1DNU - chains A and C of the 4 polymer chains in the assembly; structure by X-ray diffraction, 1.85 A resolution.

[Chain A]
Molecule: Myeloperoxidase
Source organism: Homo sapiens
Notes: EC 1.11.1.7; fragment: myeloperoxidase light chain containing residues 1 to 104
UniProtKB: P05164 (PERM_HUMAN); residues 1-104 here correspond to UniProt positions 167-270 (UniProt number = residue number + 166)
Sequence (104 residues; row label = number of the first residue in the row):
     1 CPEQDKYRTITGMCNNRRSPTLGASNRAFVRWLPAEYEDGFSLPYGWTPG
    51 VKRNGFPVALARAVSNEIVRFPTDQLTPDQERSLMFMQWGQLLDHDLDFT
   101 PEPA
Disulfide bonds: Cys1-Cys14
Swiss-Prot annotation at these positions:
  - active site: His95 (Proton acceptor)
  - binding site (heme b): Asp94
  - binding site (Ca(2+)): Asp96

[Chain C]
Molecule: Myeloperoxidase
Source organism: Homo sapiens
Notes: EC 1.11.1.7; fragment: myeloperoxidase heavy chain containing residues 113 to 578
UniProtKB: P05164 (PERM_HUMAN); residues 113-578 here correspond to UniProt positions 279-744 (UniProt number = residue number + 166)
Sequence (466 residues; row label = number of the first residue in the row):
   113 VNCETSCVQQPPCFPLKIPPNDPRIKNQADCIPFFRSCPACPGSNITIRN
   163 QINALTSFVDASMVYGSEEPLARNLRNMSNQLGLLAVNQRFQDNGRALLP
   213 FDNLHDDPCLLTNRSARIPCFLAGDTRSSEMPELTSMHTLLLREHNRLAT
   263 ELKSLNPRWDGERLYQEARKIVGAMVQIITYRDYLPLVLGPTAMRKYLPT
   313 YRSYNDSVDPRIANVFTNAFRYGHTLIQPFMFRLDNRYQPMEPNPRVPLS
   363 RVFFASWRVVLEGGIDPILRGLMATPAKLNRQNQIAVDEIRERLFEQVMR
   413 IGLDLPALNMQRSRDHGLPGYNAWRRFCGLPQPETVGQLGTVLRNLKLAR
   463 KLMEQYGTPNNIDIWMGGVSEPLKRKGRVGPLLACIIGTQFRKLRDGDRF
   513 WWENEGVFSMQQRQALAQISLPRIICDNTGITTVSKNNIFMSNSYPRDFV
   563 NCSTLPALNLASWREA
Disulfide bonds: Cys115-Cys125, Cys119-Cys143, Cys221-Cys232, Cys440-Cys497, Cys538-Cys564
Covalently attached groups: N-acetylglucosamine (NAG) linked to Asn189, Asn225; heme (HEM) linked to Glu242, Met243; glycan linked to Asn317
Modified positions: Cys150 (s-hydroxycysteine; CSO)
Differences from the reference sequence: modified residue (150)
Swiss-Prot annotation at these positions:
  - binding site (Ca(2+)): Thr168, Phe170, Asp172, Ser174
  - binding site (heme b): Glu242, Met243, His336
  - site: Arg239 (Transition state stabilizer)
  - modified residue: Cys150 (Cysteine sulfenic acid (-SOH))
  - glycosylation (N-linked (GlcNAc...) asparagine): Asn157, Asn189, Asn225, Asn317, Asn563

[How chain A and chain C interact]
Contacting residue pairs (310; chain A residue first):
  Asp5(A) with Arg511(C), salt bridge; Phe512(C)
  Lys6(A) with Arg275(C); Lys282(C); Phe512(C)
  Tyr7(A) with Arg275(C); Gln278(C); Glu279(C), hydrogen bond; Phe512(C)
  Arg8(A) with Phe170(C); Val171(C); Asp172(C); Arg281(C), hydrogen bond (backbone-side chain); Gln289(C); Asp510(C), salt bridge; Phe512(C), hydrogen bond (side chain-backbone)
  Thr9(A) with Arg281(C), hydrogen bond (backbone-side chain)
  Ile10(A) with Thr168(C); Gly178(C); Ser179(C); Glu180(C); Glu181(C); Ala184(C), hydrophobic; Tyr277(C); Arg281(C)
  Thr11(A) with Thr168(C); Ser179(C)
  Gly12(A) with Thr168(C); Phe170(C)
  Cys14(A) with Arg511(C), hydrogen bond (backbone-side chain)
  Asn15(A) with Phe170(C); Tyr316(C); Gly509(C); Asp510(C), hydrogen bond; Arg511(C), hydrogen bond (backbone-side chain); Phe512(C)
  Asn16(A) with Tyr316(C); Asp318(C), hydrogen bond (side chain-backbone)
  Arg17(A) with Arg511(C)
  Arg18(A) with Asp318(C), salt bridge; Ser319(C), hydrogen bond
  Leu22(A) with Phe170(C); Asp321(C); Pro322(C); Arg323(C)
  Gly23(A) with Thr168(C); Ser169(C), hydrogen bond (backbone-backbone); Phe170(C); Arg323(C)
  Ala24(A) with Leu167(C)
  Ser25(A) with Asn165(C); Ala166(C); Leu167(C); Thr168(C); Ser179(C), hydrogen bond (side chain-backbone)
  Asn26(A) with Ile164(C); Asn165(C), hydrogen bond (backbone-backbone); Ala166(C); Glu180(C), hydrogen bond
  Arg27(A) with Ile164(C); Asn165(C), hydrogen bond (backbone-backbone)
  Ala28(A) with Ala152(C), hydrophobic; Asn162(C); Gln163(C)
  Phe29(A) with Asn162(C), hydrogen bond (backbone-side chain); Gln163(C), hydrogen bond (backbone-backbone); Ile164(C); Asn165(C); Ile324(C); Asn326(C); Thr329(C)
  Val30(A) with Asp321(C); Arg323(C); Ile324(C), hydrogen bond (backbone-backbone); Ala325(C); Asn326(C), hydrogen bond (backbone-backbone)
  Arg31(A) with Arg161(C), hydrogen bond (side chain-backbone); Asn162(C); Gln163(C), hydrogen bond; Asn326(C); His428(C), hydrogen bond (side chain-backbone); Leu430(C)
  Trp32(A) with Ala325(C); Val327(C), hydrophobic; Trp436(C), hydrophobic; Phe439(C), hydrophobic; Ile498(C); Thr501(C); Gln502(C); Lys505(C)
  Leu33(A) with Pro431(C), hydrophobic; Ala435(C); Trp436(C), hydrophobic
  Pro34(A) with Pro431(C)
  Ala35(A) with Ile160(C), hydrophobic; Gly429(C)
  Glu36(A) with Gly429(C), hydrogen bond (backbone-backbone); Pro431(C)
  Tyr37(A) with Arg148(C); Arg161(C), hydrogen bond (side chain-backbone); Gln163(C), hydrogen bond; Asp427(C), hydrogen bond (side chain-backbone); His428(C); Gly429(C)
  Phe41(A) with Asn157(C); Thr159(C); Ile160(C); Arg161(C), hydrogen bond (backbone-backbone)
  Ser42(A) with Arg148(C), hydrogen bond (backbone-side chain); Arg161(C)
  Pro44(A) with Phe126(C), hydrophobic; Arg148(C); Arg426(C); Asp427(C)
  Tyr45(A) with Phe126(C); Arg426(C)
  Gly46(A) with Phe126(C)
  Trp47(A) with Gln121(C), hydrogen bond (backbone-side chain); Cys125(C); Phe126(C), hydrophobic
  Arg53(A) with Leu430(C), hydrogen bond (side chain-backbone); Pro431(C); Gly432(C); Asn473(C), hydrogen bond (backbone-side chain)
  Asn54(A) with Asn473(C)
  Phe56(A) with Tyr468(C); Gly469(C); Thr470(C); Asn473(C)
  Val58(A) with Arg426(C)
  Ala59(A) with Arg426(C), hydrogen bond (backbone-side chain); Gln467(C); Tyr468(C), hydrophobic
  Leu60(A) with Lys129(C); Ile130(C); Pro131(C)
  Ala61(A) with Ala419(C); Met422(C); Gln423(C); Arg426(C)
  Arg62(A) with Lys129(C); Pro131(C); Asp134(C), salt bridge; Arg136(C); Ile144(C); Arg403(C), hydrogen bond (side chain-backbone); Glu404(C), salt bridge; Asp416(C), salt bridge; Ala419(C)
  Ala63(A) with Pro131(C), hydrophobic; Gln467(C)
  Val64(A) with Met422(C), hydrophobic; Tyr468(C); Met478(C), hydrophobic
  Ser65(A) with Arg403(C), hydrogen bond; Asp416(C), hydrogen bond; Pro418(C); Met422(C)
  Asn66(A) with Pro131(C); Asp134(C), hydrogen bond; Pro135(C); Arg403(C), hydrogen bond
  Glu67(A) with Lys463(C); Gln467(C)
  Ile68(A) with Ile397(C); Leu460(C), hydrophobic; Lys463(C); Leu464(C), hydrophobic; Met478(C), hydrophobic
  Val69(A) with Ala398(C); Arg403(C); Pro418(C), hydrophobic; Met478(C), hydrophobic
  Arg70(A) with Arg403(C)
  Phe71(A) with Lys390(C); Asn395(C); Gln396(C); Ile397(C); Ala398(C); Val399(C)
  Gln75(A) with Gln396(C), hydrogen bond (backbone-side chain)
  Leu76(A) with Gln340(C); Pro341(C); Lys390(C); Gln396(C); Val399(C), hydrophobic
  Thr77(A) with Lys390(C); Leu391(C), hydrogen bond (backbone-backbone); Arg393(C), hydrogen bond; Gln396(C), hydrogen bond
  Pro78(A) with Pro388(C), hydrophobic; Ala389(C)
  Asp79(A) with Pro388(C); Ala389(C), hydrogen bond (backbone-backbone); Leu391(C); Arg490(C), salt bridge; Asn555(C), hydrogen bond (backbone-side chain)
  Gln80(A) with Asn555(C)
  Glu81(A) with Arg490(C), salt bridge; Phe552(C); Met553(C)
  Arg82(A) with Leu299(C), hydrogen bond (side chain-backbone); Pro388(C); Ala389(C), hydrogen bond (backbone-backbone); Lys488(C), hydrogen bond (side chain-backbone); Arg490(C); Phe552(C); Met553(C); Asn555(C), hydrogen bond (backbone-side chain)
  Ser83(A) with Leu384(C); Met385(C); Thr387(C); Ala389(C); Ile551(C), hydrogen bond (side chain-backbone); Phe552(C), hydrogen bond (backbone-backbone); Ser554(C); Asn555(C)
  Leu84(A) with Leu338(C); Gln340(C); Phe344(C), hydrophobic; Leu384(C), hydrogen bond (backbone-backbone); Thr387(C), hydrogen bond (backbone-backbone); Pro388(C); Ala389(C)
  Met85(A) with Met249(C), hydrophobic; Leu384(C), hydrogen bond (backbone-backbone); Phe552(C)
  Phe86(A) with Tyr296(C); Leu299(C); Val300(C), hydrophobic; Tyr334(C); Leu338(C), hydrophobic; Arg490(C); Phe552(C), hydrophobic
  Met87(A) with Leu338(C), hydrophobic; Ile339(C), hydrophobic
  Gln88(A) with Met243(C); Glu245(C); Leu246(C); Met249(C); Leu384(C)
  Trp89(A) with Met249(C), hydrophobic; Val288(C); Ile291(C), hydrophobic; Thr292(C), hydrogen bond; Tyr296(C); Leu533(C), hydrophobic; Phe552(C), hydrophobic
  Gly90(A) with Tyr296(C); Phe332(C)
  Gln91(A) with Glu242(C), hydrogen bond; Met243(C); Leu246(C)
  Leu92(A) with Met175(C); Leu246(C), hydrophobic; Met249(C), hydrophobic; His250(C)
  Leu93(A) with Thr292(C); Tyr296(C), hydrophobic; Phe503(C), hydrophobic
  Asp94(A) with Arg239(C), salt bridge; Phe332(C)
  His95(A) with Leu167(C); Met175(C); Asp237(C), salt bridge; Arg239(C); Leu246(C)
  Asp96(A) with Thr168(C); Phe170(C); Val171(C); Asp172(C), hydrogen bond (side chain-backbone); Ala173(C), hydrogen bond (side chain-backbone); Ser174(C), hydrogen bond; Met175(C); Val288(C)
  Leu97(A) with Asn165(C), hydrogen bond (backbone-side chain); Thr168(C); Ser169(C); Val171(C), hydrophobic; Ile324(C); Phe328(C), hydrophobic; Phe503(C), hydrophobic; Leu506(C), hydrophobic
  Asp98(A) with Asn165(C); Leu167(C); Arg239(C), hydrogen bond (backbone-side chain); Phe328(C); Thr329(C)
  Phe99(A) with Ile164(C); Asn165(C), hydrogen bond (backbone-side chain); Ala166(C), hydrogen bond (backbone-backbone); Leu167(C); Thr238(C); Arg239(C)
  Thr100(A) with Ser149(C); Gln163(C); Ile164(C); His428(C)
  Pro101(A) with Ser149(C); Cys150(C), hydrogen bond (backbone-backbone); Ile164(C)
  Glu102(A) with Phe147(C); Arg148(C); Cys150(C); Arg424(C), salt bridge
  Pro103(A) with Pro124(C), hydrophobic; Phe147(C); Arg148(C); Cys150(C)
  Ala104(A) with Phe147(C)
Interface residues without a listed pair, chain A (86 interface residues in all): Gly40, Leu43, Pro57, Thr73
Interface residues without a listed pair, chain C (150 interface residues in all): Gln122, Leu128, Tyr177, Leu253, Gly335, Leu381, Asp400, Asn472, Trp477, Gly489, Trp513, Ile537

[Overview]
The interface between chain A and chain C involves 86 residues on one side and 150 on the other; the contacts
include 61 hydrogen bonds and 11 salt bridges. Among the polar pairs are Asp5(A)-Arg511(C), Arg8(A)-Asp510(C)
and Arg18(A)-Asp318(C).
Chain A is Myeloperoxidase and chain C is Myeloperoxidase, both from Homo sapiens; the structure, Structural
analyses of human myeloperoxidase-thiocyanate complex, was determined by X-ray diffraction together with 1DNW,
1D5L and 1D7W from the same study.
